2D6K - chains A and B; structure by X-ray diffraction, 2.50 A resolution.

# Chain A (and B)
Name: lectin, galactose binding, soluble 9
Organism: Mus musculus
Notes: fragment: N-terminal carbohydrate recognition domain(RESIDUES 1-157); chain B of this document is another copy of the same molecule, construct and numbering; everything in this record applies to it too
Reference sequence: O08573 (LEG9_MOUSE); residues 1-157 here = UniProt positions 1-157
Sequence (159 residues; each row starts with the number of its first residue; numbers below 1 keep their minus sign (Gly-1 is residue -1)):
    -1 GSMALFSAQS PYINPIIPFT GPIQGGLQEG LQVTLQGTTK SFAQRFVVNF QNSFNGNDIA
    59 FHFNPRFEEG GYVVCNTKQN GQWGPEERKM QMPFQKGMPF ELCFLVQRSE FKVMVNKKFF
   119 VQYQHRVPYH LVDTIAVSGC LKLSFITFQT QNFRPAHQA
Unresolved in the structure: -1 to 1, 52-53, 151-157 (chain B: -1 to 5, 149-157)
Sequence notes: cloning artifact (-1 to 0)
Swiss-Prot annotation at these positions:
  - binding site (a beta-D-galactoside): Asn47, His60, Arg64, Asn74, Trp81 to Lys87

# Interface between chain A and chain B
Residue-residue contacts (22):
  Pro83(A) - Lys87(B)
  Pro83(A) - Met88(B)
  Pro83(A) - Gln89(B)
  Glu84(A) - Arg86(B)
  Glu84(A) - Lys87(B)
  Glu84(A) - Met88(B)  hydrogen bond (backbone-backbone)
  Glu85(A) - Arg86(B)
  Glu85(A) - Lys87(B)
  Arg86(A) - Glu84(B)
  Arg86(A) - Glu85(B)
  Arg86(A) - Arg86(B)  hydrogen bond (backbone-backbone)
  Arg86(A) - Met88(B)
  Lys87(A) - Pro83(B)
  Lys87(A) - Glu84(B)
  Lys87(A) - Glu85(B)
  Met88(A) - Glu84(B)  hydrogen bond (backbone-backbone)
  Met88(A) - Arg86(B)
  Gln89(A) - Pro83(B)
  Phe117(A) - Gln122(B)
  Gln120(A) - Gln122(B)  hydrogen bond
  Gln122(A) - Phe117(B)
  Gln122(A) - Gln120(B)
Interface residues without a listed pair, chain A (11 interface residues in all): Arg124
Interface residues without a listed pair, chain B (11 interface residues in all): Arg124

# Overview
The chain A/chain B interface involves 11 residues from each chain, with 4 hydrogen bonds. Polar contacts
include Gln120(A)-Gln122(B), Glu84(A)-Met88(B) and Arg86(A)-Arg86(B). From UniProt: 11
beta-D-galactoside-binding residues on chain A.
Both chains are lectin, galactose binding, soluble 9 (Mus musculus). Entry 2D6K (Crystal structure of mouse
galectin-9 N-terminal CRD (crystal form 1)) was determined by X-ray diffraction together with 2D6L, 2D6M,
2D6N, 2D6O and 2D6P from the same study.
